PDB entry 1ZPT | X-ray diffraction, 1.95 A resolution | chains A and B of the 3 polymer chains in the assembly

== Chain A (and B) ==
Protein: 5,10-methylenetetrahydrofolate reductase
Organism: Escherichia coli
Notes: EC 1.7.99.5; chain B of this document is another copy of the same molecule, construct and numbering; everything in this record applies to it too
UniProt: P00394 (METF_ECOLI); residue numbers follow UniProt; this construct covers 1-296
Chain sequence (304 residues; row label = number of the first residue in the row):
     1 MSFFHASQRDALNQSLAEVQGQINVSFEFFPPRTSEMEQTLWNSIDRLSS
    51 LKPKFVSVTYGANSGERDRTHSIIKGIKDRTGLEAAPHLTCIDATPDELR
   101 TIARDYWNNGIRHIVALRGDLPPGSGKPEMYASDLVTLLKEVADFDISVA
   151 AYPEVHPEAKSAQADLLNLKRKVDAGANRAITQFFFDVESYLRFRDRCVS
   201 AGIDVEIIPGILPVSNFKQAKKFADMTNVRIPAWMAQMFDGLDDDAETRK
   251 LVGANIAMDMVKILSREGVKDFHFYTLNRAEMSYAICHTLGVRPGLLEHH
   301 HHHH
Unresolved in the structure: 1-4, 61-69, 120-129, 295-304 (chain B: 1-2, 122-128, 295-304)
Differences from the reference sequence: cloning artifact (297-298); expression tag (299-304)
Small-molecule neighbours:
  - FAD (flavin-adenine dinucleotide): Glu28, Thr59, Tyr60, His88, Thr90, Leu117, Arg118, Gly119, Tyr131, Ala132, Ala150, Tyr152, His156, Glu158, Ala159, Asp165, Asn168, Arg171, Lys172, Ile181, Thr182, Gln183, Tyr275
  - NADH (NAI; 1,4-dihydronicotinamide adenine dinucleotide): Glu28, Phe29, Phe30, Thr59, Gln183, Phe184, Phe223, Met226, Thr227, Tyr275, Leu277

== How chain A and chain B interact ==
Pairs across the interface (4; chain A residue first):
  Ser7(A) - Ala11(B)
  Asp10(A) - Arg266(B)  salt bridge
  Ala11(A) - Ser7(B)
  Gln14(A) - Gln14(B)
Other interface residues (no listed pair), chain A (5 interface residues in all): Gln8
Other interface residues (no listed pair), chain B (5 interface residues in all): Asp10

== Overview ==
The chain A/chain B interface involves 5 residues from each chain, with 1 salt bridge. The salt-bridged pair
is Asp10(A)-Arg266(B). Ligands of chain A: flavin-adenine dinucleotide and NADH.
Both chains are 5,10-methylenetetrahydrofolate reductase (Escherichia coli). Entry 1ZPT (Escherichia coli
Methylenetetrahydrofolate Reductase (reduced) complexed with NADH, pH 7.25) was determined by X-ray
diffraction (same publication as 1ZP3, 1ZP4 and 1ZRQ).
